9GSX - chains E and L of the 27 polymer chains in the assembly; structure by electron microscopy, 6.50 A resolution (low resolution: residue-level contacts below are approximate; hydrogen-bond / salt-bridge calls are withheld).

# Chain E
Name: Flagellin
From: Campylobacter jejuni
UniProt: A0A5T0F6D4 (A0A5T0F6D4_CAMJU); numbering as in UniProt (aligned over 1-750)
Sequence (750 residues; each row starts with the number of its first residue):
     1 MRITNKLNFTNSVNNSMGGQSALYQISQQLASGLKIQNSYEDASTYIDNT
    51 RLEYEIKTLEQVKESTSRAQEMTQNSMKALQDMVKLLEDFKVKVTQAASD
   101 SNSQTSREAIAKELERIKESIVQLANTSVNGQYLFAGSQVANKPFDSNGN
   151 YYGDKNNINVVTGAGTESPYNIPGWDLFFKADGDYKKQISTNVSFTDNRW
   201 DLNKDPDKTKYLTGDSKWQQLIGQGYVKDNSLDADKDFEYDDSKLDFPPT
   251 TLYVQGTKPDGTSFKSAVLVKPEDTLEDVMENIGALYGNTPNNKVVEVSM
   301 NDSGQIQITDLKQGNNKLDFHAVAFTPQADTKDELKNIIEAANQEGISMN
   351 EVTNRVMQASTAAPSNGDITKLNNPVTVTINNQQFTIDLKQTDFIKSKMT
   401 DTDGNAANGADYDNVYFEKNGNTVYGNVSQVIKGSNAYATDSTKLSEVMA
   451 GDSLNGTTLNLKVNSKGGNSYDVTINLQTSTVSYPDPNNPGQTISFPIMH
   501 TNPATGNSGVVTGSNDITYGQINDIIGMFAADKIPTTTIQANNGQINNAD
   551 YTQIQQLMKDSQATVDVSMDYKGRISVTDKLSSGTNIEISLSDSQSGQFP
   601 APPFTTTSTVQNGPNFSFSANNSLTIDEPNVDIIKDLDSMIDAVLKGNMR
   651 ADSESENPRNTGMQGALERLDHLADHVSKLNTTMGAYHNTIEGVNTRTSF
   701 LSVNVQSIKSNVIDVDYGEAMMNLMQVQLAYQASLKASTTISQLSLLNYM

# Chain L
Name: Flagellar hook-associated protein 1
From: Campylobacter jejuni
UniProt: A0A5Z5AC44 (A0A5Z5AC44_CAMJU); residue numbers follow UniProt; this construct covers 1-608
Sequence (608 residues; numbered 1 to 608; the number before each row is that of its first residue):
     1 MGIFGTLYTGVTGLKASEVQIATTGNNISNANATFYTRQRVVQTTNGYIT
    51 TGGVQVGTGTAVESIVRLHDEYSYYKLKGASNQLEYTKYMASTLQEIAQR
   101 FPDLQNTGILQDLENYNKAWNDFASNPNENATKIALVKASQTLTESVNNT
   151 FATLDKIQKKVNDDIKNTVDEINKIGEEIATINKQIYGQEALPTEHANEL
   201 RDRRDELELTLSKLVSAVASKNEINQDNRLDTTITDPGHQYNLSIEGFSI
   251 VDGINFHPLKLDYDDKNKSYSIYYETPDEKVRDLTAKISGGQLGAQLDLR
   301 GRNYSKSEGKYEDGIIQGYMDSLDTFAKTMINETNNLYASSAKSSVTSDY
   351 LSGLKGDIPLVNYDRTIQPGSFDIVIYDDKGDKKLTKTITIDVNTTMNDI
   401 MRQINANTDDNDNKNSNDDVDDHINASFSYDAKTGDGLFQINAKSGFKVA
   451 IEDKGTNFAGAFSIGGFFSGTDASDMKVKDSILNDPSTVRASSNGVDSGN
   501 DMANKIIQLQYDKVNFYNEDGTIDNLTMEEYYRKLTGKIASDGENNNVVN
   551 SSNETLYNSVYSEYQSKSGVNTNEELAALIQYQSSYGAAAKIVSTVDQML
   601 DTLLGLKS

# Interface between chain E and chain L
Pairs across the interface (84):
  Met-1(E) / Ser-562(L)
  Met-1(E) / Ser-566(L)
  Met-1(E) / Glu-574(L)
  Arg-2(E) / Asn-32(L)
  Arg-2(E) / Ala-33(L)
  Arg-2(E) / Thr-34(L)
  Arg-2(E) / Gln-565(L)
  Arg-2(E) / Ser-566(L)
  Arg-2(E) / Ser-568(L)
  Arg-2(E) / Gly-569(L)
  Arg-2(E) / Thr-572(L)
  Arg-2(E) / Glu-574(L)
  Ile-3(E) / Ser-562(L)
  Ile-3(E) / Gln-565(L)
  Thr-4(E) / Glu-574(L)
  Asn-5(E) / Glu-574(L)
  Lys-6(E) / Gln-565(L)
  Leu-7(E) / Ser-562(L)
  Leu-34(E) / Gln-105(L)
  Gln-37(E) / Leu-104(L)
  Gln-37(E) / Gln-105(L)
  Asn-38(E) / Leu-104(L)
  Ser-39(E) / Leu-104(L)
  Ser-39(E) / Ala-540(L)
  Tyr-40(E) / Gln-95(L)
  Tyr-40(E) / Ala-98(L)
  Tyr-40(E) / Gln-99(L)
  Tyr-40(E) / Ala-540(L)
  Tyr-40(E) / Glu-544(L)
  Tyr-46(E) / Asp-103(L)
  Tyr-46(E) / Thr-536(L)
  Tyr-46(E) / Gly-537(L)
  Ile-47(E) / Arg-533(L)
  Thr-50(E) / Arg-533(L)
  Glu-53(E) / Glu-114(L)
  Tyr-54(E) / Glu-114(L)
  Tyr-54(E) / Gln-510(L)
  Tyr-54(E) / Tyr-511(L)
  Tyr-54(E) / Glu-529(L)
  Lys-57(E) / Glu-114(L)
  Lys-57(E) / Asn-117(L)
  Lys-57(E) / Lys-118(L)
  Thr-58(E) / Tyr-511(L)
  Glu-60(E) / Lys-118(L)
  Gln-61(E) / Asn-117(L)
  Gln-61(E) / Lys-118(L)
  Gln-61(E) / Asn-121(L)
  Ser-65(E) / Asn-121(L)
  Ser-65(E) / Ser-125(L)
  Gln-132(E) / Asn-128(L)
  Ser-138(E) / Ser-498(L)
  Asn-159(E) / Asn-500(L)
  Asn-159(E) / Asn-504(L)
  Val-161(E) / Asn-504(L)
  Gly-163(E) / Tyr-511(L)
  Ala-164(E) / Tyr-511(L)
  Ser-442(E) / Asn-411(L)
  Ser-442(E) / Asp-412(L)
  Ser-442(E) / Asn-413(L)
  Thr-501(E) / Ser-416(L)
  Pro-503(E) / Asn-407(L)
  Pro-503(E) / Thr-408(L)
  Thr-512(E) / Lys-414(L)
  Asp-516(E) / Lys-414(L)
  Ile-517(E) / Lys-414(L)
  Thr-518(E) / Asn-413(L)
  Thr-518(E) / Lys-414(L)
  Gln-521(E) / Asn-413(L)
  Gln-521(E) / Lys-414(L)
  Gln-521(E) / Asn-415(L)
  Asp-524(E) / Asn-415(L)
  Tyr-551(E) / Ser-416(L)
  Gln-555(E) / Asn-415(L)
  Gln-555(E) / Ser-416(L)
  Gln-555(E) / Asn-417(L)
  Met-558(E) / Asn-415(L)
  Lys-559(E) / Asn-417(L)
  Gln-562(E) / Asn-417(L)
  Asn-748(E) / Glu-574(L)
  Tyr-749(E) / Asn-573(L)
  Tyr-749(E) / Glu-574(L)
  Tyr-749(E) / Ala-577(L)
  Tyr-749(E) / Ala-578(L)
  Met-750(E) / Ala-578(L)
Other interface residues (no listed pair), chain E (54 interface residues in all): Ile-36, Glu-41, Ala-43, Val-62, Val-160, Gly-165, Glu-167, Lys-444, His-500
Other interface residues (no listed pair), chain L (53 interface residues in all): Ile-28, Leu-110, Asp-422, Ile-507, Ser-541, Tyr-561, Lys-567, Gln-581

# Overview
Chain E and chain L form an interface of 54 and 53 residues respectively.
Chain E is Flagellin and chain L is Flagellar hook-associated protein 1, both from Campylobacter jejuni; the
structure, Campylobacter hook-filament junction-cap complex, was determined by electron microscopy together
with 9GNZ and 9GO6 from the same study.
